5NWT - chains C and E of the 6 polymer chains in the assembly; structure by X-ray diffraction, 3.76 A resolution.

# Chain C
Molecule: DNA-directed RNA polymerase subunit beta
From: Escherichia coli (strain K12)
Notes: EC 2.7.7.6
Reference sequence: P0A8V2 (RPOB_ECOLI); residue numbers follow UniProt; this construct covers 1-1342
Chain sequence (1342 residues; each row starts with the number of its first residue):
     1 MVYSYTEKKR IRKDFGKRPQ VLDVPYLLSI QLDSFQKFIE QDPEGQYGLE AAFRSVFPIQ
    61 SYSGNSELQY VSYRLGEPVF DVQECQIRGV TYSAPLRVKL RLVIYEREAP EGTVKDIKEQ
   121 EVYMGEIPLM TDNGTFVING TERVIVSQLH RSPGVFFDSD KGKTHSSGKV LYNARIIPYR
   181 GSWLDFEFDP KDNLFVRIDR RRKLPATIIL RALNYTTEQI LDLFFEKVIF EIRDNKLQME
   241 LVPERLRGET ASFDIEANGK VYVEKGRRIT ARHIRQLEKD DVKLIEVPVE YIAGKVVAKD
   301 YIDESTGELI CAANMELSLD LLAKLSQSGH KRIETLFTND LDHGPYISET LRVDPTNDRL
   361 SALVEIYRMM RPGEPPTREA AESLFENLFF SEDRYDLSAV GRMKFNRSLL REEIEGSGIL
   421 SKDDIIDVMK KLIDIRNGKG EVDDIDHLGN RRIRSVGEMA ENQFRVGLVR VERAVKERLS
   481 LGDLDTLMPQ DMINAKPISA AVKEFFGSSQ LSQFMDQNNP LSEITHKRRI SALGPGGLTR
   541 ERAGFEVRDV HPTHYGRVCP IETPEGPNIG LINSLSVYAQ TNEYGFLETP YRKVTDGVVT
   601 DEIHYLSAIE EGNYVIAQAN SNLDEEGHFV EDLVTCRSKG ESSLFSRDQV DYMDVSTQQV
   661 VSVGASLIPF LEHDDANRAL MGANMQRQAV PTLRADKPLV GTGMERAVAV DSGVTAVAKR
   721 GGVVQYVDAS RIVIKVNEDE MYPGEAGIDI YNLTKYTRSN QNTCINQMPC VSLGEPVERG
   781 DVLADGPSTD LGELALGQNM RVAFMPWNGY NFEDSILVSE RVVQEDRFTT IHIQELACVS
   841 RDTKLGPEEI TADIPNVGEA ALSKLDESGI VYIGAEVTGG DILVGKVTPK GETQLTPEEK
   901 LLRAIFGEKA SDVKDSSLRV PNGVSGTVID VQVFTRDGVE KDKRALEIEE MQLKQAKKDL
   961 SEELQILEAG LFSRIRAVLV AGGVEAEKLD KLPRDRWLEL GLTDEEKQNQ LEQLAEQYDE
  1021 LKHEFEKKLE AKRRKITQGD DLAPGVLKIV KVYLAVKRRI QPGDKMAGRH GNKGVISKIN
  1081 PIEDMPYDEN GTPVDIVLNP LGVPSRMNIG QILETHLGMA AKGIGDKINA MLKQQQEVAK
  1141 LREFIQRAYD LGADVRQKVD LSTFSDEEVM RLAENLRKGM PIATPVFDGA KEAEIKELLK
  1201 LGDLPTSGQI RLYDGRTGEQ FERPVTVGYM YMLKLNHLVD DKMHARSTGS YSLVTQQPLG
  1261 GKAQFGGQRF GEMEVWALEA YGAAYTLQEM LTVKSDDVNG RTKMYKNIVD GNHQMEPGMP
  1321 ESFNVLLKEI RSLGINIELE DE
Unresolved in the structure: 1-2, 984-1004, 1342
Curated features (UniProtKB/Swiss-Prot):
  - modified residue (N6-acetyllysine): K1022, K1200

# Chain E
Molecule: DNA-directed RNA polymerase subunit omega
From: Escherichia coli (strain K12)
Notes: EC 2.7.7.6
Reference sequence: P0A800 (RPOZ_ECOLI); residue numbers follow UniProt; this construct covers 1-91
Chain sequence (91 residues; numbered 1 to 91; the number before each row is that of its first residue):
     1 MARVTVQDAV EKIGNRFDLV LVAARRARQM QVGGKDPLVP EENDKTTVIA LREIEEGLIN
    61 NQILDVRERQ EQQEQEAAEL QAVTAIAEGR R
Unresolved in the structure: 1-3, 82-91

# Chain C / chain E interface
Residue-residue contacts - 6 pairs, chain C then chain E:
  Y1281(C) - F17(E)
  G1282(C) - F17(E)
  G1311(C) - Q31(E)
  N1312(C) - Q31(E)
  H1313(C) - Q31(E)  hydrogen bond
  Q1314(C) - R28(E)
Also at the interface, not in a pair above, chain E (4 interface residues in all): V32

# Overview
Chain C and chain E form an interface of 6 and 4 residues respectively; the contacts include 1 hydrogen bond.
Its one hydrogen-bonded contact is H1313(C)-Q31(E).
Here chain C is DNA-directed RNA polymerase subunit beta and chain E is DNA-directed RNA polymerase subunit
omega, both from Escherichia coli (strain K12). Entry 5NWT (Crystal Structure of Escherichia coli RNA
polymerase - Sigma54 Holoenzyme complex) was determined by X-ray diffraction (same publication as 5EZK).
